PDB entry 8DK3 | electron microscopy, 3.28 A resolution | chains B and C of the 5 polymer chains in the assembly

== Chain B ==
Protein: JetC
From: Pseudomonas aeruginosa PA14
Reference sequence: A0A8G4Z850 (A0A8G4Z850_PSEAI); residues 2-1101 here = UniProt positions 2-1101
Amino-acid sequence (1119 residues; numbered -17 to 1101; the number before each row is that of its first residue; numbers below 1 keep their minus sign (Met-17 is residue -17)):
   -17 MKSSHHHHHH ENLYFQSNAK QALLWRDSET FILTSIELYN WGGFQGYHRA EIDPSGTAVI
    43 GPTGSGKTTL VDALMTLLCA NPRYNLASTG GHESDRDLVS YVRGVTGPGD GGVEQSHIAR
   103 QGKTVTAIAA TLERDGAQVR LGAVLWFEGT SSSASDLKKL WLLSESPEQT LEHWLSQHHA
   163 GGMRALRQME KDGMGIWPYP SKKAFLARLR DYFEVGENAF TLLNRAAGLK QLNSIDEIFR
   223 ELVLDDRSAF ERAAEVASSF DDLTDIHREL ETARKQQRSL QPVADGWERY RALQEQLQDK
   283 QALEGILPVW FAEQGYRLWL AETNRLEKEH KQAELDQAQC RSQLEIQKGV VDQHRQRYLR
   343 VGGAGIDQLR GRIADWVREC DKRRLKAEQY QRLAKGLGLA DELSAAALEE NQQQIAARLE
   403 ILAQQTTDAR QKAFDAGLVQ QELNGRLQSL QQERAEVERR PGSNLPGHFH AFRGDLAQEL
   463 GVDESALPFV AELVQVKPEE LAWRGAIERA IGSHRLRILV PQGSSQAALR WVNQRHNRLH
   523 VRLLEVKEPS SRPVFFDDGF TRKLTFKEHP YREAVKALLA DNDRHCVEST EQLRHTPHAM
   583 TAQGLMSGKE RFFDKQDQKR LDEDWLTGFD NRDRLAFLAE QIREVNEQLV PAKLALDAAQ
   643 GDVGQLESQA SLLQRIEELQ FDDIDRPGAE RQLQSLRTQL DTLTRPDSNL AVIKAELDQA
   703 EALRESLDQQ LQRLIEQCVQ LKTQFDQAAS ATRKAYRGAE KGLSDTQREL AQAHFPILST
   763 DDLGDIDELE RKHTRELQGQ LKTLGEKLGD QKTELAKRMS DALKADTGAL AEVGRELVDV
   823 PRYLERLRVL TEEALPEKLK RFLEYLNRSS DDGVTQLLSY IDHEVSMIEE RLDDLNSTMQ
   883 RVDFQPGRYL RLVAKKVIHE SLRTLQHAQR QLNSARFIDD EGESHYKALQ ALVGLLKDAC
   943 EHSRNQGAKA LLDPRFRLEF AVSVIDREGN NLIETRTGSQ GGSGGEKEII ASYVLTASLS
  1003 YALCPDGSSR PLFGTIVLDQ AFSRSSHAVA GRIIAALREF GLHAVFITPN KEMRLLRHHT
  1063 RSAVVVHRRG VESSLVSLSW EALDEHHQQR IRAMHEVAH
Not modelled in the structure: -17 to 9, 243-856, 919-928, 1084-1101
Construct notes: initiating methionine (-17); expression tag (-16 to 1); conflict Gln1022 (Glu in A0A8G4Z850)
Ion coordination: Mg2+: Thr50 (together with ATP-gamma-S)
Small-molecule neighbours:
  - ATP-gamma-S (AGS; phosphothiophosphoric acid-adenylate ester), molecule 1: Pro44, Thr45, Gly46, Ser47, Gly48, Lys49, Thr50, Thr51, Arg78, Ser82, Tyr83, Val87, Thr88, Gly89, Arg1070
  - ATP-gamma-S (AGS), molecule 2: Gly983, Ser985, Gly986, Gly987, Glu988

== Chain C ==
Protein: JetA
From: Pseudomonas aeruginosa PA14
Reference sequence: A0A0H2ZJP9 (A0A0H2ZJP9_PSEAB); residues -5 to 499 here correspond to UniProt positions 34-538 (UniProt number = residue number + 39)
Amino-acid sequence (517 residues; row label = number of the first residue in the row; numbers below 1 keep their minus sign (Met-17 is residue -17)):
   -17 MKSSHHHHHH ENLYFQSNAE ESAQQRSERY VSARSQHPAW LLLASRRAPL VLGCLRTLFE
    43 RAHDGIPMED ALQALSEMLA AYASQELYEI DPDATHLQAG RELREWIKRR LVVEREGRIY
   103 ATDALESAIQ FVDSLDSRIM TSTASRLSVV QREIENLETG LNPSPTGRIA SLRRRIQDLE
   163 HELARVEAGH VDVLDEAQAI EGMREVYNLA TSLRADFRRV EDSWREADRA LRHSIISEQS
   223 HRGEIVDRLL DGQDALLNTP EGRVFESFQQ QLRQSAELEV MRERLRTILR HPAVPKALNR
   283 PQQRELRWLA LRLVRESQAV LQARARSERD VRGFMKTGLA AEHHRVGQLL NDFFNLALSV
   343 DWQRQSERRK PACLPPVGVA ITGVPAIERL RFKTLDDDDA GELDLSLKPA GLEQIDDDFW
   403 DAFDGLDREA LIHDTLAVLV EQGRPVSLGE LASLLPPAHD LETFALWLAM AREAGIEVLT
   463 EERQFVELVD EDEQRWGFNL PYVGLDHEAL KDIDWEL
Not modelled in the structure: -17 to 403, 498-499
Construct notes: initiating methionine (-17); expression tag (-16 to -6); conflict Tyr-4 (Trp35 in A0A0H2ZJP9), Phe-3 (Lys36 in A0A0H2ZJP9), Gln-2 (Val37 in A0A0H2ZJP9), Ser-1 (Ala38 in A0A0H2ZJP9), Asn0 (Ala39 in A0A0H2ZJP9), Ala1 (Met40 in A0A0H2ZJP9)

== Chain B / chain C interface ==
Contacting residue pairs (24):
  Met1055(B) - Leu443(C)  hydrophobic
  Met1055(B) - Glu444(C)
  Arg1056(B) - His441(C)
  Arg1056(B) - Asp442(C)  salt bridge
  Arg1056(B) - Glu444(C)
  Arg1059(B) - Asp442(C)  salt bridge
  Arg1059(B) - Trp478(C)
  His1069(B) - Arg454(C)
  His1069(B) - Glu455(C)
  Arg1071(B) - Arg454(C)
  Arg1071(B) - Glu455(C)  hydrogen bond (side chain-backbone)
  Ser1076(B) - Arg454(C)  hydrogen bond
  Leu1077(B) - Arg454(C)
  Val1078(B) - Arg454(C)
  Ser1079(B) - Arg465(C)
  Leu1080(B) - Leu482(C)  hydrophobic
  Leu1080(B) - Pro483(C)
  Ser1081(B) - Phe480(C)
  Ser1081(B) - Asn481(C)  hydrogen bond (backbone-backbone)
  Trp1082(B) - Leu443(C)  hydrophobic
  Trp1082(B) - Gly479(C)
  Trp1082(B) - Phe480(C)  hydrophobic
  Glu1083(B) - Trp478(C)
  Glu1083(B) - Gly479(C)  hydrogen bond (backbone-backbone)
Other interface residues (no listed pair), chain C (17 interface residues in all): Leu450, Ala451, Gly457, Arg477

== In short ==
13 residues of chain B face 17 of chain C across their interface; the contacts include 4 hydrogen bonds and 2
salt bridges. Among the polar pairs are Arg1056(B)-Asp442(C), Arg1059(B)-Asp442(C) and Arg1071(B)-Glu455(C).
Chain B binds ATP-gamma-S.
Here chain B is JetC and chain C is JetA, both from Pseudomonas aeruginosa PA14. Entry 8DK3 (CryoEM structure
of Pseudomonas aeruginosa PA14 JetC ATPase domain bound to DNA and cWHD domain of ...) was determined by
electron microscopy together with 7TIL, 8DK1 and 8DK2 from the same study.
